PDB entry 6O1D | electron microscopy, 3.40 A resolution | chains C and J of the 10 polymer chains in the assembly

[Chain C]
Molecule: Histone H2A type 1-B/E
Organism: Homo sapiens
Reference sequence: P04908 (H2A1B_HUMAN); residues 0-129 here correspond to UniProt positions 1-130 (UniProt number = residue number + 1)
Sequence (130 residues; row label = number of the first residue in the row; numbering starts at 0):
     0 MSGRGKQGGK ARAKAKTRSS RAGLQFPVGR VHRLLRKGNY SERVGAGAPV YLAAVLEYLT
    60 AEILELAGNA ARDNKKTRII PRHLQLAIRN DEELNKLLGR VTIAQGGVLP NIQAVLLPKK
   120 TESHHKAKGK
Unresolved in the structure: 0-9, 117-129
Swiss-Prot annotation at these positions:
  - modified residue: Ser1 (N-acetylserine), Arg3 (Citrulline), Lys5 (N6-(2-hydroxyisobutyryl)lysine), Lys9 (N6-(2-hydroxyisobutyryl)lysine), Lys13 (N6-(beta-hydroxybutyryl)lysine), Lys36 (N6-(2-hydroxyisobutyryl)lysine), Lys74 (N6-(2-hydroxyisobutyryl)lysine), Lys75 (N6-(2-hydroxyisobutyryl)lysine), Lys95 (N6-(2-hydroxyisobutyryl)lysine), Gln104 (N5-methylglutamine), Lys118 (N6-(2-hydroxyisobutyryl)lysine), Lys119 (N6-crotonyllysine), Thr120 (Phosphothreonine), Lys125 (N6-crotonyllysine)
  - cross-link (Glycyl lysine isopeptide (Lys-Gly)): Lys13 (interchain with G-Cter in ubiquitin), Lys15 (interchain with G-Cter in ubiquitin), Lys119 (interchain with G-Cter in ubiquitin)

[Chain J]
Molecule: 145-nt DNA strand
Sequence (145 nucleotides; numbered 1 to 145; the number before each row is that of its first residue):
     1 ATCAGGAAGT TCATATAAAA GGCAAACGGA AGCATTCTCA GAATATTCTT TGTGATGATG
    61 GAGTTTCACT CACAGAGCTG AACATGCCTT TTGATGGAGC AGTTTCCAAA TACACTTTTG
   121 GTAGAATCTG CAGGTGGATA TTGAT

[Chain C / chain J interface]
Contacting residue pairs (13):
  Arg11(C) - DA30(J)  base contact
  Arg11(C) - DA31(J)  sugar contact
  Ala12(C) - DG32(J)  phosphate contact
  Ala14(C) - DA31(J)  phosphate contact
  Lys15(C) - DA30(J)  phosphate contact
  Lys15(C) - DA31(J)  hydrogen bond to the phosphate
  Thr16(C) - DA30(J)  phosphate contact
  Arg17(C) - DA30(J)  salt bridge to the phosphate
  Arg20(C) - DA31(J)  salt bridge to the phosphate
  Gly28(C) - DG29(J)  phosphate contact
  Arg32(C) - DG29(J)  salt bridge to the phosphate
  Arg42(C) - DT38(J)  sugar contact
  Arg77(C) - DA19(J)  sugar contact
Other interface residues (no listed pair), chain C (13 interface residues in all): Lys13, Arg29
Other interface residues (no listed pair), chain J (7 interface residues in all): DC37

[In short]
13 residues of chain C and 7 residues of chain J are in contact, with 1 hydrogen bond and 3 salt bridges.
Polar contacts include Lys15(C)-DA31(J), Arg17(C)-DA30(J) and Arg20(C)-DA31(J).
Chain C is Histone H2A type 1-B/E (Homo sapiens) and chain J is a 145-nt DNA strand; the structure, Cryo-EM
structure of the centromeric nucleosome with native alpha satellite DNA, was determined by electron microscopy
(same publication as 6DZT, 6E0C and 6E0P).
